PDB entry 3WFR | X-ray diffraction, 3.50 A resolution | chains A and E

# Chain A
Molecule: 74-nt RNA strand
Sequence (74 nucleotides; numbered 1 to 74; the number before each row is that of its first residue):
     1 GGCCAGGUAGCUCAGUUGGUAGAGCACUGGACUGAAAAUCCAGGUGUCGG
    51 CGGUUCGAUUCCGCCCCUGGCCAC
Metal / ion sites: Mg2+: C74 (together with CTP, pyrophosphate) (shared with Asp58(E), Asp60(E) of chain E)

# Chain E
Molecule: Poly A polymerase
From: synthetic construct
Notes: EC 2.7.7.72
UniProtKB: O67911 (O67911_AQUAE); numbering as in UniProt (aligned over 16-453)
Amino-acid sequence (512 residues; numbered 1 to 512; the number before each row is that of its first residue; X marks 74 residues of unknown identity (built as UNK)):
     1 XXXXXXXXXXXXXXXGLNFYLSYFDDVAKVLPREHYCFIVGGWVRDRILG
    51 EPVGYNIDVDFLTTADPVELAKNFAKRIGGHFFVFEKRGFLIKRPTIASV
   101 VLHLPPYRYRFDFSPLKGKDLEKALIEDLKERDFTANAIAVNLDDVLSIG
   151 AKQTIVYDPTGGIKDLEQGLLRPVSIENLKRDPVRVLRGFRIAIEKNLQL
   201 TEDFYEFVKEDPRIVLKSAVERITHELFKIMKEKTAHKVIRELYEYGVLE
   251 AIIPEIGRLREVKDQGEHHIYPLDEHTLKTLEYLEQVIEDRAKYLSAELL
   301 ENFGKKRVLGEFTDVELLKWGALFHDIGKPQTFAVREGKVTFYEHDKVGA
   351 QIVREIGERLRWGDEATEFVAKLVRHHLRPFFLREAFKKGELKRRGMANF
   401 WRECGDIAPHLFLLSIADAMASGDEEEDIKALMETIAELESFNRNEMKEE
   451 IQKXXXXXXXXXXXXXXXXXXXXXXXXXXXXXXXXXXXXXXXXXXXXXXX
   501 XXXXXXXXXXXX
Not modelled in the structure: 1-4, 9-16, 87-94, 149-153, 265-271, 335-341, 449-472, 489-491, 506-512
Metal / ion sites: Mg2+: Asp58, Asp60 (together with CTP, pyrophosphate) (shared with C74(A) of chain A)
Residues lining bound ligands: CTP / pyrophosphate: Gly41, Gly42, Trp43, Arg45, Asp58, Asp60, Arg132, Asp133, Asn137, Asp182, Val184, Arg185, Arg188, Arg191, Glu195, Arg222, Lys229

# Interface between chain A and chain E
Residue-residue contacts (32):
  G1(A) - His81(E)  sugar contact
  G1(A) - Phe83(E)  stacking on the base
  C3(A) - Leu309(E)  sugar contact
  C4(A) - Leu309(E)  sugar contact
  C4(A) - Trp362(E)  phosphate contact
  C4(A) - Gly363(E)  sugar contact
  C4(A) - Glu365(E)  phosphate contact
  A5(A) - Asp364(E)  hydrogen bond to the phosphate
  G70(A) - Glu221(E)  hydrogen bond to the sugar
  C71(A) - Glu221(E)  sugar contact
  C71(A) - Arg222(E)  sugar contact
  C72(A) - Phe85(E)  base contact
  C72(A) - Arg110(E)  hydrogen bond to the sugar
  C72(A) - Arg222(E)  salt bridge to the phosphate
  A73(A) - Asp60(E)  hydrogen bond to the sugar
  A73(A) - Phe85(E)  phosphate contact
  A73(A) - Ile97(E)  sugar contact
  A73(A) - Asp112(E)  phosphate contact
  A73(A) - Arg132(E)  base contact
  A73(A) - Arg185(E)  base contact
  A73(A) - Arg222(E)  salt bridge to the phosphate
  C74(A) - Gly41(E)  phosphate contact
  C74(A) - Gly42(E)  phosphate contact
  C74(A) - Asp58(E)  phosphate contact
  C74(A) - Asp60(E)  phosphate contact
  C74(A) - Arg132(E)  hydrogen bond to the sugar
  C74(A) - Asp133(E)  base contact
  C74(A) - Asn137(E)  hydrogen bond to the phosphate
  C74(A) - Asp182(E)  hydrogen bond to the base
  C74(A) - Arg185(E)  hydrogen bond to the base
  C74(A) - Arg188(E)  base contact
  C74(A) - Arg222(E)  base contact
Other interface residues (no listed pair), chain A (11 interface residues in all): G19, C56
Other interface residues (no listed pair), chain E (29 interface residues in all): Val84, Ser114, Val184, Ala219, Gly310, Arg361

# In short
11 residues of chain A and 29 residues of chain E are in contact; the contacts include 8 hydrogen bonds, 2
salt bridges and 1 aromatic stacking contact. Polar contacts include C74(A)-Asp182(E), C74(A)-Arg185(E) and
G70(A)-Glu221(E). Chain E binds CTP / pyrophosphate.
Here chain A is a 74-nt RNA strand and chain E is Poly A polymerase (synthetic construct). Entry 3WFR (tRNA
processing enzyme complex 2) was determined by X-ray diffraction (same publication as 3WFO, 3WFP, 3WFQ and
3WFS).
